Entry 8F2B (electron microscopy, 2.00 A resolution); this record covers chains A and B of the 7 polymer chains in the assembly.

Chain A:
Protein: Guanine nucleotide-binding protein G(s) subunit alpha isoforms short
Source organism: Homo sapiens
Reference sequence: P63092 (GNAS2_HUMAN); residue numbers follow UniProt; this construct covers 1-394
Amino-acid sequence (394 residues; numbered 1 to 394; the number before each row is that of its first residue):
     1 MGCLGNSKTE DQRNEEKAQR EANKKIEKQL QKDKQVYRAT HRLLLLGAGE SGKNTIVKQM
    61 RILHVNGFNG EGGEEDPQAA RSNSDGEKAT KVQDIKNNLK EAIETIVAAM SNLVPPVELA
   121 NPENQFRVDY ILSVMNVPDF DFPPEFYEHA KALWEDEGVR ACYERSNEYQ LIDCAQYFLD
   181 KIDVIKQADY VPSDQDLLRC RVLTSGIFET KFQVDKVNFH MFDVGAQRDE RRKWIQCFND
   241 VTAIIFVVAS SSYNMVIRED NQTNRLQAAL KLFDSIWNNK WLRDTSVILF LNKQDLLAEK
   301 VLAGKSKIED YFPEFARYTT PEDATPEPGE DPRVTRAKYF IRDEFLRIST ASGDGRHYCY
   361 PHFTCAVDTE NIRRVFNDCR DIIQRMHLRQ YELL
Disordered / not traced: 1-10, 61-203, 251-263
Differences from the reference sequence: engineered mutation Asn54 (Ser in P63092), Ala226 (Gly in P63092), Ala268 (Glu in P63092), Lys271 (Asn in P63092), Asp274 (Lys in P63092), Lys280 (Arg in P63092), Asp284 (Thr in P63092), Thr285 (Ile in P63092)

Chain B:
Protein: Guanine nucleotide-binding protein G(I)/G(S)/G(T) subunit beta-1
Source organism: Homo sapiens
Reference sequence: P62873 (GBB1_HUMAN); numbering as in UniProt (aligned over 2-340)
Amino-acid sequence (350 residues; each row starts with the number of its first residue; numbers below 1 keep their minus sign (Met-9 is residue -9)):
    -9 MHHHHHHGSS GSELDQLRQE AEQLKNQIRD ARKACADATL SQITNNIDPV GRIQMRTRRT
    51 LRGHLAKIYA MHWGTDSRLL VSASQDGKLI IWDSYTTNKV HAIPLRSSWV MTCAYAPSGN
   111 YVACGGLDNI CSIYNLKTRE GNVRVSRELA GHTGYLSCCR FLDDNQIVTS SGDTTCALWD
   171 IETGQQTTTF TGHTGDVMSL SLAPDTRLFV SGACDASAKL WDVREGMCRQ TFTGHESDIN
   231 AICFFPNGNA FATGSDDATC RLFDLRADQE LMTYSHDNII CGITSVSFSK SGRLLLAGYD
   291 DFNCNVWDAL KADRAGVLAG HDNRVSCLGV TDDGMAVATG SWDSFLKIWN
Disordered / not traced: -9 to 1
Differences from the reference sequence: expression tag (-9 to 1)
Curated features (UniProtKB/Swiss-Prot):
  - modified residue: Ser2 (N-acetylserine), His266 (Phosphohistidine)
  - natural variant: Leu30 (L30F: In MRD42; uncertain significance), Arg52 (R52G: In MRD42), Gly64 (G64V: In MRD42), Asp76 (D76E: In MRD42; D76G: In MRD42), Gly77 (G77S: In MRD42), Lys78 (K78R: In MRD42), Ile80 (I80N: In MRD42; I80T: In MRD42), His91 (H91R: In MRD42; uncertain significance), Ala92 (A92T: In MRD42), Pro94 (P94S: In MRD42), Leu95 (L95P: In MRD42), Arg96 (R96L: In MRD42), 5 further natural variant entries in UniProt

How chain A and chain B interact:
Residue-residue contacts (61; chain A residue first):
  Glu16(A) - Thr86(B)
  Glu16(A) - Asn88(B)
  Gln19(A) - Asp83(B)
  Gln19(A) - Thr86(B)  hydrogen bond
  Gln19(A) - Asn88(B)  hydrogen bond
  Asn23(A) - Asn88(B)
  Asn23(A) - Lys89(B)  hydrogen bond (side chain-backbone)
  Ile26(A) - Lys89(B)
  Ile26(A) - Val90(B)
  Ile26(A) - His91(B)
  Ile26(A) - Ala92(B)  hydrophobic
  Glu27(A) - Lys89(B)  salt bridge
  Leu30(A) - Lys89(B)
  Asp33(A) - Leu55(B)
  Asp33(A) - Lys78(B)  salt bridge
  Lys34(A) - Leu55(B)
  Tyr37(A) - Leu55(B)  hydrophobic
  Tyr37(A) - Ala56(B)
  Tyr37(A) - Asp76(B)
  Arg38(A) - Leu55(B)  hydrogen bond (side chain-backbone)
  Gly206(A) - Leu117(B)
  Gly206(A) - Asp118(B)
  Gly206(A) - Asn119(B)
  Ile207(A) - Trp99(B)
  Ile207(A) - Leu117(B)
  Phe222(A) - Trp99(B)
  Ala226(A) - Asn119(B)  hydrogen bond (backbone-side chain)
  Ala226(A) - Thr143(B)
  Ala226(A) - Gly144(B)
  Gln227(A) - Leu117(B)  hydrogen bond (side chain-backbone)
  Gln227(A) - Asn119(B)  hydrogen bond
  Gln227(A) - Gly144(B)
  Gln227(A) - Tyr145(B)  hydrogen bond (side chain-backbone)
  Arg228(A) - Gly162(B)  hydrogen bond (side chain-backbone)
  Arg228(A) - Thr164(B)
  Arg228(A) - Asp186(B)  salt bridge
  Arg232(A) - Cys204(B)  hydrogen bond (side chain-backbone)
  Arg232(A) - Asp228(B)  salt bridge
  Lys233(A) - Tyr145(B)
  Lys233(A) - Met188(B)
  Lys233(A) - Cys204(B)
  Lys233(A) - Asp228(B)
  Lys233(A) - Asn230(B)  hydrogen bond
  Lys233(A) - Asp246(B)  salt bridge
  Trp234(A) - Leu117(B)  hydrophobic
  Gln236(A) - Tyr59(B)
  Gln236(A) - Arg314(B)  hydrogen bond
  Gln236(A) - Trp332(B)
  Cys237(A) - Lys57(B)  hydrogen bond (backbone-side chain)
  Cys237(A) - Tyr59(B)  hydrogen bond
  Cys237(A) - Gln75(B)  hydrogen bond
  Cys237(A) - Trp99(B)
  Cys237(A) - Met101(B)  hydrophobic
  Phe238(A) - Trp99(B)  hydrophobic
  Phe238(A) - Leu117(B)  hydrophobic
  Asn239(A) - Lys57(B)  hydrogen bond
  Asn239(A) - Trp332(B)
  Asp240(A) - Lys57(B)  salt bridge
  Trp281(A) - Asp290(B)
  Trp281(A) - Arg314(B)
  Trp281(A) - Trp332(B)  hydrophobic
Also at the interface, not in a pair above, chain A (31 interface residues in all): Arg20, Ala22, Thr204, Glu230, Val241, Lys280
Also at the interface, not in a pair above, chain B (40 interface residues in all): Gly53, Ile80, Thr87, Ser97, Asp163, Thr184, Gly185

In short:
31 residues of chain A face 40 of chain B across their interface, with 16 hydrogen bonds and 6 salt bridges.
Polar contacts include Glu27(A)-Lys89(B), Asp33(A)-Lys78(B) and Arg228(A)-Asp186(B).
Chain A is Guanine nucleotide-binding protein G(s) subunit alpha isoforms short and chain B is Guanine
nucleotide-binding protein G(I)/G(S)/G(T) subunit beta-1, both from Homo sapiens; the structure, Amylin 3
Receptor in complex with Gs and Pramlintide analogue peptide San45, was determined by electron microscopy
(same publication as 8F0J, 8F0K and 8F2A).
